PDB entry 4KUC | X-ray diffraction, 2.79 A resolution | chains D and H of the 3 polymer chains in the assembly

== Chain D ==
Molecule: mAb6c2 fab-Heavy chain
Source organism: Mus musculus
Notes: antibody fragment or engineered binder
Sequence (231 residues; each row starts with the number of its first residue):
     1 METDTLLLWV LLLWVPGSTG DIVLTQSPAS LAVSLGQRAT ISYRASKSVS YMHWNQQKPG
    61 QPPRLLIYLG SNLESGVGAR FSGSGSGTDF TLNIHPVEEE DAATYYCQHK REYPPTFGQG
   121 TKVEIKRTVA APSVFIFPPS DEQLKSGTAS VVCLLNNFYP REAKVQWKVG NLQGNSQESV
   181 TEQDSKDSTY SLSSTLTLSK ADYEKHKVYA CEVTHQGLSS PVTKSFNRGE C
Disordered / not traced: 1-20, 229-231
Disulfides: Cys-153/Cys-211

== Chain H ==
Molecule: mAb6c2 fab-Light chain
Source organism: Mus musculus
Notes: antibody fragment or engineered binder
Sequence (237 residues; each row starts with the number of its first residue):
     1 MGWSSIILFL VATASGVHSQ VQLQQPGSEL VRPGASVKLS CKASGYTFTS YWINWVKQRP
    61 GQGLEWIGNI YPGSGRTNYD EKFKNKATLT VDTSSSTVYI QVSSLTSEDA AVFYCVRWVY
   121 GNFDSALDYW GQGTSVTVSS ASTKGPSVFP LAPSSKSTSG GTAALGCLVK DYFPEPVTVS
   181 WGSGASGVHT FPAVLQSSGL YSLSSVVTVP SSSLGQTYIC NVNHKPSNTK VDKKVEP
Disordered / not traced: 1-23, 154-161, 196-199
Disulfides: Cys-41/Cys-115, Cys-167/Cys-220

== How chain D and chain H interact ==
Contacting residue pairs (50; chain D residue first):
  Gln-57(D) with Gln-58(H), hydrogen bond; Tyr-114(H)
  Gln-61(D) with Tyr-114(H)
  Pro-62(D) with Tyr-114(H), hydrophobic; Gly-131(H); Gln-132(H)
  Pro-63(D) with Leu-64(H), hydrophobic; Trp-130(H)
  Tyr-68(D) with Ser-125(H); Ala-126(H), hydrophobic
  Tyr-106(D) with Gln-58(H); Gln-62(H); Leu-64(H), hydrophobic
  Lys-110(D) with Trp-118(H); Val-119(H), hydrogen bond (side chain-backbone); Tyr-120(H)
  Tyr-113(D) with Trp-66(H), hydrophobic; Asn-78(H); Tyr-79(H)
  Pro-114(D) with Trp-66(H), hydrophobic
  Pro-115(D) with Trp-66(H); Tyr-120(H)
  Phe-117(D) with Leu-64(H); Trp-118(H), hydrophobic
  Phe-137(D) with Leu-151(H), hydrophobic; Ala-152(H); Ala-164(H)
  Ser-140(D) with Phe-149(H); Pro-150(H)
  Glu-142(D) with Phe-149(H)
  Gln-143(D) with Phe-149(H)
  Ser-150(D) with Leu-168(H)
  Val-152(D) with Leu-151(H), hydrophobic
  Leu-154(D) with Val-206(H), hydrophobic
  Asn-156(D) with His-189(H); Phe-191(H); Val-206(H)
  Asn-157(D) with His-189(H), hydrogen bond
  Gln-177(D) with Val-194(H); Leu-195(H)
  Ser-179(D) with Phe-191(H); Pro-192(H)
  Val-180(D) with Pro-192(H)
  Asp-184(D) with His-189(H)
  Ser-191(D) with His-189(H), hydrogen bond; Phe-191(H)
  Leu-192(D) with Phe-191(H)
  Ser-193(D) with Phe-191(H); Ser-204(H)
  Thr-197(D) with Lys-170(H), hydrogen bond
Also at the interface, not in a pair above, chain D (35 interface residues in all): Asn-55, Leu-65, Gln-108, Phe-135, Pro-138, Thr-181, Thr-195
Also at the interface, not in a pair above, chain H (36 interface residues in all): Val-56, Gly-63, Asp-80, Asp-128, Pro-153, Leu-165, Thr-190

== In short ==
Chain D and chain H form an interface of 35 and 36 residues respectively; the contacts include 5 hydrogen
bonds. Polar contacts include Gln-57(D)/Gln-58(H), Lys-110(D)/Val-119(H) and Asn-157(D)/His-189(H).
Chain D is mAb6c2 fab-Heavy chain and chain H is mAb6c2 fab-Light chain, both from Mus musculus; the
structure, Crystal structure of ricin-A chain in complex with the antibody 6C2, was determined by X-ray
diffraction.
